Entry 6YL2 (X-ray diffraction, 3.15 A resolution); this record covers chains B and H of the 4 polymer chains in the assembly.

[Chain B]
Name: Probable transcriptional regulatory protein (Probably TetR-family)
Source organism: Mycobacterium tuberculosis (strain ATCC 25618 / H37Rv)
Reference sequence: O06169 (O06169_MYCTU); numbering as in UniProt (aligned over 20-215)
Chain sequence (196 residues; numbered 20 to 215; the number before each row is that of its first residue):
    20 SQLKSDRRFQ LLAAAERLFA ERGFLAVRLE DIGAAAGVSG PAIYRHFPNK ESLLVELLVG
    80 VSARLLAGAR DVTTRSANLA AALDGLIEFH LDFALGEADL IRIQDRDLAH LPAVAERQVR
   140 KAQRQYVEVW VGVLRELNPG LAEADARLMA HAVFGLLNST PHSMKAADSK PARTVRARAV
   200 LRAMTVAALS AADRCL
Disordered / not traced: 20-23

[Chain H]
Molecule: 20-nt DNA strand
Sequence (20 nucleotides; each row starts with the number of its first residue):
     1 CGGTTAATCG TCATTAACGT

[Interface between chain B and chain H]
Pairs across the interface - 12 pairs, chain B then chain H:
  Val46(B) - DA13(H)  phosphate contact
  Arg47(B) - DC12(H)  phosphate contact
  Arg47(B) - DA13(H)  phosphate contact
  Leu48(B) - DA13(H)  hydrogen bond to the phosphate
  Pro60(B) - DT15(H)  base contact
  Tyr63(B) - DA13(H)  sugar contact
  Tyr63(B) - DT14(H)  hydrogen bond to the phosphate
  Tyr63(B) - DT15(H)  base contact
  Arg64(B) - DA17(H)  base contact
  Asn68(B) - DT14(H)  phosphate contact
  Lys69(B) - DA13(H)  salt bridge to the phosphate
  Lys69(B) - DT14(H)  hydrogen bond to the phosphate
Interface residues without a listed pair, chain H (6 interface residues in all): DC18

[Summary]
8 residues of chain B and 6 residues of chain H are in contact; the contacts include 3 hydrogen bonds and 1
salt bridge. Polar pairs include Leu48(B)-DA13(H), Tyr63(B)-DT14(H) and Lys69(B)-DT14(H).
Chain B is Probable transcriptional regulatory protein (Probably TetR-family) (Mycobacterium tuberculosis
(strain ATCC 25618 / H37Rv)) and chain H is a 20-nt DNA strand; the structure, Structural and DNA binding
studies of the transcriptional repressor Rv2506 (BkaR) from Mycobacterium tuberculosis supports a ..., was
determined by X-ray diffraction.
